2AN3 - chain A; structure by X-ray diffraction, 2.20 A resolution.

[Chain A]
Protein: Phenylethanolamine N-methyltransferase
Source organism: Homo sapiens
Notes: EC 2.1.1.28
UniProt: P11086 (PNMT_HUMAN); numbering as in UniProt (aligned over 1-282)
Chain sequence (289 residues; each row starts with the number of its first residue):
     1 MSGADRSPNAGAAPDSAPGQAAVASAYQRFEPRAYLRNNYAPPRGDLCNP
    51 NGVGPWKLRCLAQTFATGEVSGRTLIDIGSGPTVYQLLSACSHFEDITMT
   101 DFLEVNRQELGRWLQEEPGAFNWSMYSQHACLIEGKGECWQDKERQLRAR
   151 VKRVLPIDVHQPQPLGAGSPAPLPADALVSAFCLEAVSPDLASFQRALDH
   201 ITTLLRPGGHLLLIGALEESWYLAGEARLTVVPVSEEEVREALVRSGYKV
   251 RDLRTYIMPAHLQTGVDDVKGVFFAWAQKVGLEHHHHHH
Unresolved in the structure: 1-22, 281-289
Sequence notes: expression tag (283-289)
Ligand contacts:
  - cis-(1R,2S)-2-amino-1-tetralol (CTL; cis-(1R,2S)-2-amino-1,2,3,4-tetrahydronaphthalen-1-ol): Y35, N39, Y40, R44, V53, K57, F182, A216, E219, Y222, M258, D267, V269, V272
  - S-adenosylhomocysteine (SAH): Y27, F30, Y35, Y40, G79, S80, G81, P82, T83, Y85, Q86, D101, F102, L103, N106, I157, D158, V159, H160, A181, F182, C183, V187, Y222

[Summary]
Chain A binds S-adenosylhomocysteine and cis-(1R,2S)-2-amino-1-tetralol.
Chain A is Phenylethanolamine N-methyltransferase (Homo sapiens); the structure, Structure of PNMT with
S-adenosyl-L-homocysteine and the semi-rigid analogue acceptor substrate cis-(1R,2S)-2-amino-1-tetralol, was
determined by X-ray diffraction (same publication as 2AN4 and 2AN5).
